Entry 9FAW (electron microscopy, 2.90 A resolution); this record covers chains E and O of the 10 polymer chains in the assembly.

== Chain E ==
Protein: Gamma-aminobutyric acid receptor subunit beta-3
Organism: Homo sapiens
UniProt: P28472 (GBRB3_HUMAN); residues 5-447 here correspond to UniProt positions 30-472 (UniProt number = residue number + 25)
Chain sequence (443 residues; numbered 5 to 447; the number before each row is that of its first residue):
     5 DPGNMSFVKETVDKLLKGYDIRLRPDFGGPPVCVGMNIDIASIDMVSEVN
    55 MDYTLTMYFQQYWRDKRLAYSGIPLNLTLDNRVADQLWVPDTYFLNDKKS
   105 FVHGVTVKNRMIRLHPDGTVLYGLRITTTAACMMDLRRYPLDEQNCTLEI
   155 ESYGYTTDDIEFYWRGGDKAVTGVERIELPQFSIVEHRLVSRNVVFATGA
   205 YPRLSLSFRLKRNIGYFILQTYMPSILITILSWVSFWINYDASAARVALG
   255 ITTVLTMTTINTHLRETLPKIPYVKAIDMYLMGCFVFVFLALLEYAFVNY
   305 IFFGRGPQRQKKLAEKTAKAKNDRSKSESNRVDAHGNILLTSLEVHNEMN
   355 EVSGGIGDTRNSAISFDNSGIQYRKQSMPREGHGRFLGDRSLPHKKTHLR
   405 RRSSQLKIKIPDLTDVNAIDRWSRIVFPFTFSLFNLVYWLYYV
Not modelled in the structure: 309-418
Disulfide bonds: C136-C150
Glycans and other covalent adducts: N-acetylglucosamine (NAG) linked to N8, N80; glycan linked to N149
Swiss-Prot annotation at these positions:
  - binding site (benzamidine): D95 to Y97, E155 to Y157, F200
  - binding site (4-aminobutanoate): Y97, E155, Y157, T202
  - binding site (histamine): Y97, S156, Y157, T202
  - glycosylation (N-linked (GlcNAc...) asparagine): N8, N80, N149

== Chain O ==
Protein: Megabody25
Organism: Lama glama
Notes: antibody fragment or engineered binder
Chain sequence (522 residues; each row starts with the number of its first residue):
     1 QVQLVESGGGLVQTKTTTSVIDTTNDAQNLLTQAQTIVNTLKDYCPILIA
    51 KSSSSNGGTNNANTPSWQTAGGGKNSCATFGAEFSAASDMINNAQKIVQE
   101 TQQLSANQPKNITQPHNLNLNSPSSLTALAQKMLKNAQSQAEILKLANQV
   151 ESDFNKLSSGHLKDYIGKCDASAISSANMTMQNQKNNWGNGCAGVEETQS
   201 LLKTSAADFNNQTPQINQAQNLANTLIQELGNNTYEQLSRLLTNDNGTNS
   251 KTSAQAINQAVNNLNERAKTLAGGTTNSPAYQATLLALRSVLGLWNSMGY
   301 AVICGGYTKSPGENNQKDFHYTDENGNGTTINCGGSTNSNGTHSYNGTNT
   351 LKADKNVSLSIEQYEKIHEAYQILSKALKQAGLAPLNSKGEKLEAHVTTS
   401 KYGSLRLSCAASGHTFNYPIMGWFRQAPGKEREFVGAISWSGGSTSYADS
   451 VKDRFTISRDNAKNTVYLEMNNLKPEDTAVYYCAAKGRYSGGLYYPTNYD
   501 YWGQGTQVTVSSHHHHHHEPEA
Not modelled in the structure: 10-404, 511-522
Disulfide bonds: C409-C483

== How chain E and chain O interact ==
Contacting residue pairs - 27 pairs, chain E then chain O:
  L99(E) with Y489(O)
  N100(E) with Y489(O)
  A135(E) with Y489(O)
  M137(E) with F416(O); R488(O)
  M138(E) with F416(O)
  D139(E) with F416(O)
  R141(E) with F416(O); W440(O)
  E153(E) with Y489(O)
  R196(E) with S490(O); T497(O); N498(O); D500(O), salt bridge
  V198(E) with S490(O); G491(O); N498(O)
  V199(E) with G491(O); G492(O); Y495(O), hydrophobic; T497(O); N498(O), hydrogen bond (backbone-side chain)
  F200(E) with G491(O); Y495(O)
  A201(E) with Y495(O), hydrogen bond (backbone-side chain)
  R207(E) with Y489(O), hydrogen bond (side chain-backbone); S490(O)
Also at the interface, not in a pair above, chain E (17 interface residues in all): N149, T151, N197
Also at the interface, not in a pair above, chain O (12 interface residues in all): N417

== Overview ==
The interface between chain E and chain O involves 17 residues on one side and 12 on the other, with 3
hydrogen bonds and 1 salt bridge. Among the polar pairs are R196(E)-D500(O), V199(E)-N498(O) and
A201(E)-Y495(O). Covalently linked N-acetylglucosamine: at N8(E) and N80(E).
Here chain E is Gamma-aminobutyric acid receptor subunit beta-3 (Homo sapiens) and chain O is Megabody25 (Lama
glama). Entry 9FAW (CryoEM structure of human full-length beta3gamma2 GABA(A) receptor in complex with GARLH4,
the TMD of Neuroligin2 ...) was determined by electron microscopy.
